9EIO - chains A and C of the 8 polymer chains in the assembly; structure by electron microscopy, 3.62 A resolution.

Chain A (and C):
Name: Small conductance calcium-activated potassium channel protein 2
From: Rattus norvegicus
Notes: chain C of this document is another copy of the same molecule, construct and numbering; everything in this record applies to it too
Reference sequence: P70604 (KCNN2_RAT); residues 118-478 here = UniProt positions 118-478
Amino-acid sequence (361 residues; numbered 118 to 478; the number before each row is that of its first residue):
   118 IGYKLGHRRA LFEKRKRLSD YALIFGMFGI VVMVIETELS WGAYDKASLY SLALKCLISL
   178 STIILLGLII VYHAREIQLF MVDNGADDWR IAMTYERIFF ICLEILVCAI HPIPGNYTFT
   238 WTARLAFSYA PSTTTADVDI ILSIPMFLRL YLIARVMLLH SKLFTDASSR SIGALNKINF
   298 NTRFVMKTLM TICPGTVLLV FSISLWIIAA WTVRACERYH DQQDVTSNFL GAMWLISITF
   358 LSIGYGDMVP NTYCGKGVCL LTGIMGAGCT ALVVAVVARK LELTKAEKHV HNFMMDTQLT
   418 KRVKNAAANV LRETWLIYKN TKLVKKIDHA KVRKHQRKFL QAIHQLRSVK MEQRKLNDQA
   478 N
Not modelled in the structure: 232-253
Cystine bridges: Cys333-Cys371
Bound ions: K+ site 1: Ser359 (shared with 1 residue of chain B; Ser359(C) of chain C; 1 residue of chain D); K+ site 2: Ile360, Gly361 (shared with 2 residues of chain B; Ile360(C), Gly361(C) of chain C; 2 residues of chain D); K+ site 3: Tyr362 (shared with 1 residue of chain B; Tyr362(C) of chain C; 1 residue of chain D)
Swiss-Prot annotation at these positions:
  - modified residue: Tyr161 (Phosphotyrosine)
  - mutagenesis: His337 (H337N: Loss of inhibition by apamin and the organic molecule blockers UCL 1684 and d-tubocurarine. No effect on inhibition by tetraethylammonium (TEA)), Asn345 (N345G: Reduced inhibition by apamin but binding to apamin is unaffected), Asn368 (N368H: Reduced inhibition by apamin but binding to apamin is unaffected), Arg396 (R396E: Mostly eliminates inward rectifier potassium channel activity. Loss of inward rectifier potassium channel activity; when associated with E-397 ...), Lys397 (K397E: Moderately reduces inward rectifier potassium channel activity. Loss of inward rectifier potassium channel activity; when associated with E-396 ...), Glu399 (E399R: Increases inward rectifier potassium channel activity. Does not affect inward rectifier potassium channel activity; when associated with E-396 ...)
From the paper describing this entry:
  - conformationally variable residues (side-chain flip): Tyr362
  - mutagenesis - F244S: unchanged binding to AP14145
  - mutagenesis - S359T/A384T: abolished binding to AP14145
  - mutagenesis - S359T/A384T: unchanged binding to UCL1684

Interface between chain A and chain C:
Residue-residue contacts - 22 pairs, chain A then chain C:
  Asn201(A) with Leu457(C)
  Arg207(A) with His446(C); Arg450(C)
  Ile208(A) with Arg450(C); Gln453(C); Arg454(C)
  Met210(A) with Arg454(C), hydrogen bond (backbone-side chain)
  Thr211(A) with Arg454(C)
  Asn293(A) with Arg471(C), hydrogen bond (backbone-side chain)
  Lys294(A) with Lys467(C); Arg471(C)
  Arg450(A) with Arg207(C); Ile208(C)
  Gln453(A) with Gly202(C)
  Arg454(A) with Ile208(C); Met210(C), hydrogen bond (side chain-backbone); Thr211(C)
  Leu457(A) with Asn201(C)
  Gln458(A) with Tyr212(C)
  Arg464(A) with Asn296(C)
  Met468(A) with Asn296(C)
  Arg471(A) with Asn293(C), hydrogen bond (side chain-backbone)
Also at the interface, not in a pair above, chain A (18 interface residues in all): Phe197, Tyr212, His446
Also at the interface, not in a pair above, chain C (19 interface residues in all): Phe197, Arg464, Met468

Overview:
18 residues of chain A face 19 of chain C across their interface, with 4 hydrogen bonds. Among the polar pairs
are Met210(A)-Arg454(C) and Asn293(A)-Arg471(C). Curated annotation (UniProt) lists 6 mutagenesis sites on
chain A. The paper reports that S359T/A384T of chain A abolish binding to AP14145; conformational variability
at Tyr362(A).
Chain A and chain C are both Small conductance calcium-activated potassium channel protein 2 (Rattus
norvegicus); the structure, Cryo-EM structure of the mutant KCa2.2_F244S channel, was determined by electron
microscopy, deposited together with 8V2G, 8V2H and 8V3G.
